PDB entry 4M7U | X-ray diffraction, 2.10 A resolution | chain A

Chain A:
Protein: Dihydrofolate reductase
Source organism: Enterococcus faecalis
Notes: EC 1.5.1.3
UniProt: Q834R2 (Q834R2_ENTFA); numbering as in UniProt (aligned over 1-164)
Amino-acid sequence (176 residues; row label = number of the first residue in the row; numbers below 1 keep their minus sign (Met-7 is residue -7)):
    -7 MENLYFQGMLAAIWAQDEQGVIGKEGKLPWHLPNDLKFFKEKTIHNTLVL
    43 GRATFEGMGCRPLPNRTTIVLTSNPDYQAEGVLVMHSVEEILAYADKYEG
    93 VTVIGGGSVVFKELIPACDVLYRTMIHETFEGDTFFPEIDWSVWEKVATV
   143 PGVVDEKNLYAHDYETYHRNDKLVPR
Unresolved in the structure: 163-168
Differences from the reference sequence: expression tag (-7 to 0, 165-168)
Small-molecule neighbours: NADP (NAP; NADP nicotinamide-adenine-dinucleotide phosphate): Trp6, Ala7, Ile14, Gly15, Lys16, Glu17, Gly18, Lys19, Leu20, Trp22, Gly43, Arg44, Ala45, Thr46, Leu63, Thr64, Ser65, Asn66, His78, Ser79, Val80, Gly97, Gly98, Gly99, Ser100, Val101, Val102, Phe103, Glu105, Asp125, Thr126
Reported in the primary citation:
  - binding site for NADP: Ala7, Ile14, Gly15, Leu20, Trp22, Gly97, Gly98, Ser100, Phe103, Thr126

Overview:
Bound to chain A: NADP. From the paper: a binding site for NADP at Ala7, Ile14 and Gly15 among others.
Chain A is Dihydrofolate reductase (Enterococcus faecalis); the structure, Dihydrofolate reductase from
Enterococcus faecalis complexed with NADP(H), was determined by X-ray diffraction together with 4M7V from the
same study.
